PDB entry 9D0T | electron microscopy, 2.84 A resolution | chains I and J of the 12 polymer chains in the assembly

[Chain I]
Name: Proteasome subunit beta type-2
Source organism: Saccharomyces cerevisiae
Notes: EC 3.4.25.1
UniProt: P25043 (PSB2_YEAST); numbering as in UniProt (aligned over 1-261)
Sequence (261 residues; numbered 1 to 261; the number before each row is that of its first residue):
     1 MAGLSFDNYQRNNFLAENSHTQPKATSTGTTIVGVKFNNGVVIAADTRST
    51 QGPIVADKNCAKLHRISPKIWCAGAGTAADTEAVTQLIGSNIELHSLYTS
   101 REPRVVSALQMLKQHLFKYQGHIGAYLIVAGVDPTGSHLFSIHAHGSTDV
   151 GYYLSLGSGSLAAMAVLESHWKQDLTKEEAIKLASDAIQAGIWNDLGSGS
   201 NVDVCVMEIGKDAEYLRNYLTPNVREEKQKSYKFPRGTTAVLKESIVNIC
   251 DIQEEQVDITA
Unresolved in the structure: 1, 47-60, 194-197, 221-237, 249-261
Swiss-Prot annotation at these positions:
  - active site: Thr30 (Nucleophile)

[Chain J]
Name: Proteasome subunit beta type-3
Source organism: Saccharomyces cerevisiae
UniProt: P25451 (PSB3_YEAST); numbering as in UniProt (aligned over 1-205)
Sequence (205 residues; row label = number of the first residue in the row):
     1 MSDPSSINGGIVVAMTGKDCVAIACDLRLGSQSLGVSNKFEKIFHYGHVF
    51 LGITGLATDVTTLNEMFRYKTNLYKLKEERAIEPETFTQLVSSSLYERRF
   101 GPYFVGPVVAGINSKSGKPFIAGFDLIGCIDEAKDFIVSGTASDQLFGMC
   151 ESLYEPNLEPEDLFETISQALLNAADRDALSGWGAVVYIIKKDEVVKRYL
   201 KMRQD
Unresolved in the structure: 1-5, 29-39, 203-205
Swiss-Prot annotation at these positions:
  - modified residue: Ser31 (Phosphoserine)
  - cross-link: Lys70 (Glycyl lysine isopeptide (Lys-Gly) (interchain with G-Cter in ubiquitin))

[Chain I / chain J interface]
Residue-residue contacts (61):
  Gly3(I) with Glu97(J)
  Leu4(I) with Tyr96(J), hydrophobic; Glu97(J); Arg99(J); Phe100(J), hydrophobic
  Ser5(I) with Glu97(J), hydrogen bond (backbone-backbone); Arg98(J), hydrogen bond; Arg99(J); Phe100(J), hydrogen bond (backbone-backbone); Gly101(J)
  Phe6(I) with Phe100(J), hydrophobic
  Asn8(I) with Arg98(J); Gly101(J), hydrogen bond (side chain-backbone); Pro102(J)
  Tyr9(I) with Phe100(J); Gly101(J)
  Arg11(I) with Asp59(J), salt bridge; Pro102(J)
  Asn12(I) with Gly101(J); Pro102(J), hydrogen bond (side chain-backbone); Phe104(J)
  Leu15(I) with Leu56(J), hydrophobic; Phe104(J), hydrophobic
  His20(I) with Asn8(J), hydrogen bond; Leu56(J)
  Gln22(I) with Phe104(J)
  Pro23(I) with Val105(J); Leu126(J)
  Lys24(I) with Asp125(J)
  Ala25(I) with Asp125(J)
  Thr26(I) with Asp125(J), hydrogen bond; Cys129(J), hydrogen bond
  Thr77(I) with Ile127(J)
  Ala78(I) with Cys129(J), hydrophobic
  Ala79(I) with Tyr96(J); Ile127(J), hydrophobic
  Asp80(I) with Tyr96(J), hydrogen bond; Arg99(J), salt bridge
  Ala83(I) with Tyr96(J)
  His122(I) with Arg99(J), hydrogen bond (backbone-side chain); Phe100(J)
  Ile123(I) with Tyr96(J)
  Thr239(I) with Leu172(J); Met202(J)
  Ala240(I) with Leu200(J), hydrophobic; Lys201(J); Met202(J), hydrophobic
  Val241(I) with Tyr199(J); Leu200(J); Lys201(J), hydrogen bond (backbone-backbone)
  Leu242(I) with Tyr199(J); Leu200(J), hydrophobic
  Lys243(I) with Lys197(J); Arg198(J); Tyr199(J), hydrogen bond (backbone-backbone)
  Glu244(I) with Lys197(J); Arg198(J), salt bridge
  Ser245(I) with Lys197(J), hydrogen bond (backbone-backbone); Tyr199(J)
  Ile246(I) with Val195(J)
  Val247(I) with Val195(J), hydrogen bond (backbone-backbone)
Other interface residues (no listed pair), chain I (35 interface residues in all): Asp7, Tyr119, Gly124, Asn248
Other interface residues (no listed pair), chain J (30 interface residues in all): Gly47, Phe50, Thr58, Phe164, Glu194, Val196

[In short]
35 residues of chain I face 30 of chain J across their interface; the contacts include 14 hydrogen bonds and 3
salt bridges. Among the polar pairs are Arg11(I)-Asp59(J), Asp80(I)-Arg99(J) and Glu244(I)-Arg198(J). From
UniProt: active-site residue Thr30(I) on chain I.
Chain I is Proteasome subunit beta type-2 and chain J is Proteasome subunit beta type-3, both from
Saccharomyces cerevisiae; the structure, Proteasome core particle assembly intermediate Blm10:13S purified
from Saccharomyces cerevisiae, was determined by electron microscopy.
